8YIL - chains C and P of the 20 polymer chains in the assembly; structure by electron microscopy, 2.58 A resolution.

[Chain C]
Name: Cytochrome b
Organism: Saccharomyces cerevisiae
UniProtKB: A0A0G3F5W7 (A0A0G3F5W7_YEASX); numbering as in UniProt (aligned over 1-385)
Sequence (385 residues; row label = number of the first residue in the row):
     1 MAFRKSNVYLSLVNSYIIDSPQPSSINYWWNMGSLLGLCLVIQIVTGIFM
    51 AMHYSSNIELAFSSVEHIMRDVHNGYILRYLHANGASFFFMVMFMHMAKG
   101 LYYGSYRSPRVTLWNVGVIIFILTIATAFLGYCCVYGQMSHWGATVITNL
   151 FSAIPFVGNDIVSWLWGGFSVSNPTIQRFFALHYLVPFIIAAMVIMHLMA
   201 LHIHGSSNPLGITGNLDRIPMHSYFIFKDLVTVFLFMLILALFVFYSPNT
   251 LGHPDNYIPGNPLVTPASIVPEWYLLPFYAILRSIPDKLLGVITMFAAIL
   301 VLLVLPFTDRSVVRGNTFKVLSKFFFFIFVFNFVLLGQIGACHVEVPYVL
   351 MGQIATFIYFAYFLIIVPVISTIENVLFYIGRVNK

[Chain P]
Name: Cytochrome b-c1 complex subunit Rieske, mitochondrial
Organism: Saccharomyces cerevisiae
Notes: EC 7.1.1.8
UniProtKB: A0A8H8ULJ0 (A0A8H8ULJ0_YEASX); numbering as in UniProt (aligned over 31-215)
Sequence (185 residues; row label = number of the first residue in the row):
    31 KSTYRTPNFDDVLKENNDADKGRSYAYFMVGAMGLLSSAGAKSTVETFIS
    81 SMTATADVLAMAKVEVNLAAIPLGKNVVVKWQGKPVFIRHRTPHEIQEAN
   131 SVDMSALKDPQTDADRVKDPQWLIMLGICTHLGCVPIGEAGDFGGWFCPC
   181 HGSHYDISGRIRKGPAPLNLEIPAYEFDGDKVIVG

[Interface between chain C and chain P]
Residue-residue contacts (16; chain C residue first):
  Trp142(C) - Leu162(P)
  Trp164(C) - Ile79(P)  hydrogen bond (side chain-backbone)
  Trp164(C) - Met82(P)
  Gly167(C) - Met82(P)
  Gly167(C) - Ala84(P)
  Phe169(C) - Ala92(P)  hydrophobic
  Phe169(C) - Gln112(P)
  Phe169(C) - Lys114(P)
  Ser170(C) - Gly113(P)
  Arg178(C) - Met82(P)  hydrogen bond (side chain-backbone)
  Pro262(C) - Lys110(P)
  Leu263(C) - Pro115(P)  hydrophobic
  Leu263(C) - Val165(P)
  Thr265(C) - Leu162(P)
  Thr265(C) - Cys164(P)
  Ile269(C) - Leu162(P)  hydrophobic
Other interface residues (no listed pair), chain C (14 interface residues in all): Val146, Gly168, Val264, Ala267
Other interface residues (no listed pair), chain P (18 interface residues in all): Thr83, Val88, Leu89, Gly163, Cys180, His181

[Overview]
14 residues of chain C face 18 of chain P across their interface; the contacts include 2 hydrogen bonds. Among
the polar pairs are Trp164(C)-Ile79(P) and Arg178(C)-Met82(P).
Here chain C is Cytochrome b and chain P is Cytochrome b-c1 complex subunit Rieske, mitochondrial, both from
Saccharomyces cerevisiae. Entry 8YIL (Cryo-EM structure of Saccharomyces cerevisiae bc1 complex in
YF24228-bound state) was determined by electron microscopy.
